5XWV - chains A and B; structure by X-ray diffraction, 1.80 A resolution.

[Chain A (and B)]
Protein: AmphB
From: Streptomyces nodosus
Notes: chain B of this document is another copy of the same molecule, construct and numbering; everything in this record applies to it too
UniProt: Q93NW7 (Q93NW7_9ACTN); residues 1-475 here correspond to UniProt positions 2529-3003 (UniProt number = residue number + 2528)
Amino-acid sequence (496 residues; each row starts with the number of its first residue; numbers below 1 keep their minus sign (Met-20 is residue -20)):
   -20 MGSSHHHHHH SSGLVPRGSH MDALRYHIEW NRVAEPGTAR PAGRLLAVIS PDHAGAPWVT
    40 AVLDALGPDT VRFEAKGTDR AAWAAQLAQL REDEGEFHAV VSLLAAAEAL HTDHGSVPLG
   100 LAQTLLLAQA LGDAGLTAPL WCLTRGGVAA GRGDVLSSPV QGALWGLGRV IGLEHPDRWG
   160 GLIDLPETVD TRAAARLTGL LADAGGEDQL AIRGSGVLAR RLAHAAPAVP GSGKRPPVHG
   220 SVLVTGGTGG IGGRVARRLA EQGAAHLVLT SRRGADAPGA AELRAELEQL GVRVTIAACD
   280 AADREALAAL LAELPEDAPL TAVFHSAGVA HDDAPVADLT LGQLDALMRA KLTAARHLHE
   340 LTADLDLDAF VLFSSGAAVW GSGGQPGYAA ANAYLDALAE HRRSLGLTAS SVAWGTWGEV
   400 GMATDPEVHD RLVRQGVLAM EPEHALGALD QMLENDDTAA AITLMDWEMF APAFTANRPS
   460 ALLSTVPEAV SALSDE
Unresolved in the structure: -20 to -4, 474-475
Sequence notes: expression tag (-20 to 0)
Small-molecule neighbours:
  - 8H6 (S-[2-[3-[[(2R)-3,3-dimethyl-2,4-bis(oxidanyl)butanoyl]amino]propanoylamino]ethyl] (2R)-2-methyl-3-oxidanylidene-pentanethioate): Leu152, Gly355, Ala356, Trp359, Gly360, Ser361, Gly362, Gln364, Tyr367, Gly394, Thr395, Met401, Ala402, Val407, Arg410, Leu411, Gln414, Val416, Phe449, Ala452, Phe453
  - NADPH (NDP; NADPH dihydro-nicotinamide-adenine-dinucleotide phosphate): Gly225, Thr227, Gly228, Gly229, Ile230, Gly231, Ser250, Arg251, Arg252, Cys278, Asp279, Ala280, Ser305, Ala306, Gly307, Val308, Ala329, Lys330, Phe352, Ser353, Ser354, Tyr367, Asn371, Trp393, Gly394, Thr395, Trp396, Gly400, Met401, Ala402
From the paper describing this entry:
  - catalytic residues: Lys330, Ser354, Tyr367
  - conformationally variable residues: Tyr367
  - binding site for 8H6: Ser354, Trp359, Gly362, Gln364, Tyr367, Gln414
  - mutagenesis - G355T/Q364H: decreased catalytic activity

[How chain A and chain B interact]
Residue-residue contacts - 14 pairs, chain A then chain B:
  Ala13(A) with Pro209(B); Gly210(B); Ser211(B)
  Pro206(A) with Asn10(B)
  Val208(A) with Arg11(B); Val12(B); Ala13(B), hydrophobic
  Pro209(A) with Ala13(B); Glu14(B), hydrogen bond (backbone-backbone)
  Gly210(A) with Glu14(B)
  Ser463(A) with Pro206(B)
  Pro466(A) with His203(B)
  Glu467(A) with Pro466(B)
  Ser470(A) with Glu467(B), hydrogen bond
Interface residues without a listed pair, chain A (11 interface residues in all): Arg11, Val12
Interface residues without a listed pair, chain B (13 interface residues in all): Val208

[In short]
Chain A and chain B form an interface of 11 and 13 residues respectively; the contacts include 2 hydrogen
bonds. Polar pairs include Ser470(A)-Glu467(B) and Pro209(A)-Glu14(B). Chain A binds NADPH and compound 8H6.
The paper reports catalytic residues Lys330(A), Ser354(A) and Tyr367(A); G355T/Q364H of chain A reduce
catalytic activity.
Chain A and chain B are both AmphB (Streptomyces nodosus); the structure, Substrate-bound Structure of a
Ketoreductase from the Second Module of the amphotericin Polyketide Synthases, was determined by X-ray
diffraction together with 5XWW from the same study.
